Entry 4IZ5 (X-ray diffraction, 3.19 A resolution); this record covers chains A and G.

# Chain A
Name: Mitogen-activated protein kinase 1
Organism: Homo sapiens
Notes: EC 2.7.11.24
UniProt: P28482 (MK01_HUMAN); residues 8-360 here = UniProt positions 8-360
Chain sequence (356 residues; row label = number of the first residue in the row):
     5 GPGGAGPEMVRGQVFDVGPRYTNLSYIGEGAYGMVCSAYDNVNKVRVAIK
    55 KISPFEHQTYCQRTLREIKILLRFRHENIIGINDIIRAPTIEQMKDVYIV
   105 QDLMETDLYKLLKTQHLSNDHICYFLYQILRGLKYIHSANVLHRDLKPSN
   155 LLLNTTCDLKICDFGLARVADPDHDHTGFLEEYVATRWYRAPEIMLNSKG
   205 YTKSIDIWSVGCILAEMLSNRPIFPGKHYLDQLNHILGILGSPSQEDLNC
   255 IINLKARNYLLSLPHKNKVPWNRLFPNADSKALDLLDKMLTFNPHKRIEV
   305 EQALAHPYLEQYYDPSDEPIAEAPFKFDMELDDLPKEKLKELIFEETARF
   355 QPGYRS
Not modelled in the structure: 5-10, 358-360
Differences from the reference sequence: expression tag (5-7); engineered mutation Glu185 (Thr in P28482)
Small-molecule neighbours: ADP (adenosine-5'-diphosphate): Ile31, Gly32, Glu33, Gly34, Ala35, Tyr36, Val39, Ala52, Lys54, Ile84, Gln105, Asp106, Leu107, Met108, Asp111, Lys114, Lys151, Ser153, Asn154, Leu156, Asp167
Reported in the primary citation:
  - contacts within the chain: Glu185-Arg194

# Chain G
Name: Astrocytic phosphoprotein PEA-15
Organism: Homo sapiens
UniProt: Q15121 (PEA15_HUMAN); numbering as in UniProt (aligned over 1-130)
Chain sequence (133 residues; row label = number of the first residue in the row; numbers below 1 keep their minus sign (Gly-2 is residue -2)):
    -2 GSHMAEYGTLLQDLTNNITLEDLEQLKSACKEDIPSEKSEEITTGSAWFS
    48 FLESHNKLDKDNLSYIEHIFEISRRPDLLTMVVDYRTRVLKISEEDELDT
    98 KLTRIPSAKKYKDIIRQPSEEEIIKLAPPPKKA
Not modelled in the structure: -2 to 0, 31-36, 87-121, 128-130
Differences from the reference sequence: expression tag (-2 to 0)
Reported in the primary citation:
  - mutagenesis - R71K, L123K: decreased co-localization with Mitogen-activated protein kinase 1 (chain A)

# How chain A and chain G interact
Contacting residue pairs (31; chain A residue first):
  His61(A) - Glu29(G)  salt bridge
  Gln119(A) - Lys122(G)
  Asp124(A) - Pro126(G)
  His125(A) - Leu123(G)
  His125(A) - Ala124(G)  hydrogen bond (side chain-backbone)
  His125(A) - Pro126(G)
  Tyr128(A) - Pro126(G)  hydrophobic
  Tyr128(A) - Pro127(G)
  Thr159(A) - Lys122(G)
  Thr159(A) - Ala124(G)  hydrogen bond (backbone-backbone)
  Cys161(A) - Leu123(G)  hydrophobic
  Cys161(A) - Ala124(G)  hydrogen bond (side chain-backbone)
  His180(A) - Ile69(G)  hydrogen bond (side chain-backbone)
  His180(A) - Arg71(G)
  Gly182(A) - Ile69(G)
  Glu185(A) - Glu68(G)
  Glu185(A) - Ile69(G)
  Glu185(A) - Arg71(G)  salt bridge
  Arg191(A) - Glu68(G)  salt bridge
  Ile198(A) - Arg71(G)  hydrogen bond (backbone-side chain)
  Met199(A) - Arg71(G)
  Tyr205(A) - Arg71(G)  hydrogen bond
  Tyr233(A) - Glu68(G)
  Tyr233(A) - Leu76(G)  hydrophobic
  Leu234(A) - Pro73(G)  hydrophobic
  Leu234(A) - Leu76(G)  hydrophobic
  Asn257(A) - Arg71(G)  hydrogen bond (side chain-backbone)
  Lys259(A) - Asp19(G)  salt bridge
  Tyr263(A) - Pro73(G)  hydrophobic
  Tyr316(A) - Pro126(G)
  Tyr316(A) - Pro127(G)
Interface residues without a listed pair, chain A (27 interface residues in all): Leu121, Phe129, Thr181, Leu200, Asn201, Ser202, Ala260
Interface residues without a listed pair, chain G (19 interface residues in all): Thr16, Ser70, Arg72, Asp74, Thr77, Val80, Pro125
From the paper, about this interface:
  - interface residues, chain A: Asn257(A), Lys259(A)
  - interface residues, chain G: Asp19(G), Arg71(G), Leu123(G)
  - hot spots on chain G (mutagenesis) - L123K: decreased binding to Mitogen-activated protein kinase 1 (chain A)

# Overview
Chain A and chain G form an interface of 27 and 19 residues respectively, with 7 hydrogen bonds and 4 salt
bridges. Polar contacts include His61(A)-Glu29(G), Glu185(A)-Arg71(G) and Arg191(A)-Glu68(G). The paper
reports that R71K and L123K of chain G reduce co-localization with Mitogen-activated protein kinase 1 (chain
A); interface residues Asn257(A), Lys259(A) and Asp19(G) among others.
Chain A is Mitogen-activated protein kinase 1 and chain G is Astrocytic phosphoprotein PEA-15, both from Homo
sapiens; the structure, Structure of the complex between ERK2 phosphomimetic mutant and PEA-15, was determined
by X-ray diffraction together with 4IZ7 and 4IZA from the same study.
